1XF3 - chains L and H; structure by X-ray diffraction, 2.30 A resolution.

Chain L:
Molecule: Fab Light chain
Source organism: Mus musculus
Notes: antibody fragment or engineered binder
Chain sequence (214 residues; numbered 1 to 214; the number before each row is that of its first residue):
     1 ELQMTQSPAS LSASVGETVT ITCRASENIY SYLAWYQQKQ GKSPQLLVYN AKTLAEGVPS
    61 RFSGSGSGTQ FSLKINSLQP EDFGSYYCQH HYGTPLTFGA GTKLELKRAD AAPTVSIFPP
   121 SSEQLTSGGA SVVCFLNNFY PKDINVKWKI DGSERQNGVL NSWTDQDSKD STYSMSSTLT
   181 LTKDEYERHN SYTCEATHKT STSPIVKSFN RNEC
Unresolved in the structure: 214
Cystine bridges: Cys23-Cys88, Cys134-Cys194

Chain H:
Molecule: Fab heavy chain
Source organism: Mus musculus
Notes: antibody fragment or engineered binder
Chain sequence (230 residues; row label = number of the first residue in the row; a row labelled like 82A-82C holds insertion residues (82A, then the next letters in order)):
     1 QVKLLESGPE LVKPGASVKM SCKASGYTFT SYVMHWVKQK PGQGLEWIGY IN
   52A P
    53 YNDGTKYNEK FKGKATLTSD KSSSTAYMEL
82A-82C SSL
    83 TSEDSAVYYC VRGGYRPY
100A-100C YAM
   101 DYWGQGTSVT VSSAKTTPPS VYPLAPGSAA QTNSMVTLGC LVKGYFPEPV TVTWNSGSLS
   161 SGVHTFPAVL QSDLYTLSSS VTVPSSTWPS ETVTCNVAHP ASSTKVDKKI VPRDCTSHHH
   221 HHH
Unresolved in the structure: 1-2, 129-132, 216-223
Cystine bridges: Cys22-Cys92, Cys140-Cys195
Construct notes: cloning artifact (1-4); expression tag (218-223)

Interface between chain L and chain H:
Pairs across the interface - 68 pairs, chain L then chain H:
  Tyr36(L) with Met100C(H), hydrogen bond (side chain-backbone); Trp103(H)
  Gln38(L) with Gln39(H), hydrogen bond; Tyr91(H), hydrogen bond
  Lys42(L) with Tyr91(H), hydrogen bond (backbone-side chain)
  Ser43(L) with Tyr91(H); Gly104(H), hydrogen bond (side chain-backbone); Gln105(H), hydrogen bond (side chain-backbone)
  Pro44(L) with Tyr91(H); Trp103(H)
  Leu46(L) with Met100C(H)
  Asn50(L) with Tyr100(H)
  Tyr87(L) with Gln39(H); Gln43(H), hydrogen bond (side chain-backbone); Gly44(H); Leu45(H), hydrophobic
  Gln89(L) with Met100C(H)
  His91(L) with Tyr100(H); Tyr100A(H); Ala100B(H)
  Thr94(L) with Trp47(H); Tyr50(H); Lys58(H)
  Pro95(L) with Trp47(H), hydrophobic
  Leu96(L) with His35(H); Trp47(H)
  Phe98(L) with Leu45(H); Glu46(H); Trp47(H); Met100C(H), hydrophobic
  Ser116(L) with Thr137(H)
  Phe118(L) with Leu124(H); Ala125(H); Pro126(H); Thr137(H)
  Pro119(L) with Arg213(H), hydrogen bond (backbone-side chain)
  Pro120(L) with Arg213(H), hydrogen bond (backbone-side chain)
  Ser121(L) with Tyr122(H); Pro123(H); Arg213(H)
  Glu123(L) with Tyr122(H); Pro123(H); Lys208(H), salt bridge
  Gln124(L) with Tyr122(H)
  Ser127(L) with Tyr122(H)
  Ser131(L) with Leu141(H)
  Val133(L) with Leu124(H), hydrophobic
  Phe135(L) with Leu124(H), hydrophobic; Phe166(H), hydrophobic; Ser178(H); Ser179(H); Ser180(H)
  Asn137(L) with His164(H); Phe166(H); Ser180(H), hydrogen bond
  Asn138(L) with His164(H)
  Leu160(L) with Gln171(H)
  Asn161(L) with Val169(H)
  Ser162(L) with Phe166(H); Pro167(H), hydrogen bond (side chain-backbone)
  Trp163(L) with Pro167(H)
  Thr164(L) with Phe166(H)
  Asp167(L) with His164(H), salt bridge
  Ser174(L) with His164(H); Phe166(H)
  Met175(L) with Phe166(H)
  Ser176(L) with Phe166(H); Ser178(H), hydrogen bond
Other interface residues (no listed pair), chain L (40 interface residues in all): Tyr49, Ala100, Thr178, Thr180
Other interface residues (no listed pair), chain H (42 interface residues in all): Val37, Asp101, Gly106, Gly127, Leu138, Gly139, Lys143, Thr165

Summary:
40 residues of chain L face 42 of chain H across their interface; the contacts include 12 hydrogen bonds and 2
salt bridges. Polar pairs include Glu123(L)-Lys208(H), Asp167(L)-His164(H) and Tyr36(L)-Met100C(H).
Chain L is Fab Light chain and chain H is Fab heavy chain, both from Mus musculus; the structure, Structure of
ligand-free Fab DNA-1 in space group P65, was determined by X-ray diffraction, deposited together with 1XF4.
